8T07 - chains A and D of the 6 polymer chains in the assembly; structure by electron microscopy, 3.38 A resolution.

Chain A:
Name: Protein myomaker
Organism: Mus musculus
UniProt: Q9D1N4 (MYMK_MOUSE); residues 1-221 here = UniProt positions 1-221
Sequence (221 residues; numbered 1 to 221; the number before each row is that of its first residue):
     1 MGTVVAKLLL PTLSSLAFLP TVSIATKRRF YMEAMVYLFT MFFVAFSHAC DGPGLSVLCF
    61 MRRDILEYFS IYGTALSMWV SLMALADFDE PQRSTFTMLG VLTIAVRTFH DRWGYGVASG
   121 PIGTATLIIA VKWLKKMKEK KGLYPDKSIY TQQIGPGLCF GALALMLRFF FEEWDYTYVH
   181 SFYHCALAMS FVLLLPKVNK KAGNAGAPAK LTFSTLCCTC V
Not modelled in the structure: 1-4, 204-221
Differences from the reference sequence: engineered mutation Ala118 (Tyr in Q9D1N4)
Curated features (UniProtKB/Swiss-Prot):
  - lipidation (S-palmitoyl cysteine): Cys217, Cys218
  - mutagenesis: Gly2 (G2A: Does not affect subcellular localization), Thr215 to Val221 (Abolished localization to the Golgi apparatus; Does not affect subcellular localization), Leu216 to Val221 (Does not affect subcellular localization), Cys217 to Cys220 (Abolished localization to the Golgi apparatus), Cys217 to Cys218 (Abolished localization to the Golgi apparatus), Cys218 to Cys220 (Abolished localization to the Golgi apparatus), Thr219 to Val221 (Does not affect subcellular localization)
Disulfides: Cys50-Cys59
Bound ions: Zn2+: His48, His180, His184

Chain D:
Name: 18G7 Fab light chain
Organism: Mus musculus
Notes: antibody fragment or engineered binder
Sequence (107 residues; row label = number of the first residue in the row):
     1 DIQMTQSPSS LSASLGGKVT ITCKASQDIN EYIAWYQHKP GKGPRLLIHY TSTLQPGIPS
    61 RFSGSGSGRD YSFSISNLEP EDIATYYCLQ YDNLLWTFGG GTKLEIK

Chain A / chain D interface:
Pairs across the interface (8):
  Lys140(A) with Tyr32(D); Asp92(D), salt bridge; Leu94(D)
  Tyr144(A) with Tyr32(D), hydrogen bond (backbone-side chain)
  Asp146(A) with Tyr50(D); Thr53(D)
  Ile149(A) with Tyr50(D)
  Lys200(A) with Asn30(D), hydrogen bond
Interface residues without a listed pair, chain A (8 interface residues in all): Glu139, Lys141, Ser148

Summary:
The interface between chain A and chain D involves 8 residues on one side and 6 on the other; the contacts
include 2 hydrogen bonds and 1 salt bridge. Polar contacts include Lys140(A)-Asp92(D), Tyr144(A)-Tyr32(D) and
Lys200(A)-Asn30(D). UniProt lists 8 mutagenesis sites on chain A.
Chain A is Protein myomaker and chain D is 18G7 Fab light chain, both from Mus musculus; the structure,
Structure of mouse Myomaker mutant-Y118A bound to Fab18G7, was determined by electron microscopy, deposited
together with 8T03, 8T04, 8T05 and 8T06.
